Entry 7PXD (electron microscopy, 4.00 A resolution); this record covers chains C and d of the 36 polymer chains in the assembly.

[Chain C]
Molecule: AAA ATPase forming ring-shaped complexes
Source organism: Mycobacterium tuberculosis
Reference sequence: A0A045JPX7 (A0A045JPX7_MYCTX); residue numbers follow UniProt; this construct covers 1-609
Chain sequence (609 residues; each row starts with the number of its first residue):
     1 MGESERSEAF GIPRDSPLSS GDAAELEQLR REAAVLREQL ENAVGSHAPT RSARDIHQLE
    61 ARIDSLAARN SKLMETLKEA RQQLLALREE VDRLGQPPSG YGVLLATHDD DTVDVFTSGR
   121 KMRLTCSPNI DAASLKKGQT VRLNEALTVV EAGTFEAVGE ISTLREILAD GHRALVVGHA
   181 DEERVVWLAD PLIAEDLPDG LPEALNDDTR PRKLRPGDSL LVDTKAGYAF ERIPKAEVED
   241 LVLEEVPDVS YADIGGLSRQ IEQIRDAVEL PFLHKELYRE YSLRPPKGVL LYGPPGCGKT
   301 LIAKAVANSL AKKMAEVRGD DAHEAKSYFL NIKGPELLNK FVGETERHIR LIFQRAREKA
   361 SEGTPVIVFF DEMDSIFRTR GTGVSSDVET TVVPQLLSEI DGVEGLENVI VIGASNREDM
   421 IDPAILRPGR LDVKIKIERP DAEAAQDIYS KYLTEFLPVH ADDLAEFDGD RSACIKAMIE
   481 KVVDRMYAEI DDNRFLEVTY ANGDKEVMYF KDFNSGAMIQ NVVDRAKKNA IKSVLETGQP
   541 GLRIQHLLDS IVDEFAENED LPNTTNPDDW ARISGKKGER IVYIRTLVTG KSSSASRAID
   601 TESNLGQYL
Disordered / not traced: 1-96, 194-210, 316-325, 588-602
Bound ions: Mg2+: Thr300 (together with ATP)
Small-molecule neighbours: ATP (adenosine-5'-triphosphate): Asp253, Ile254, Gly255, Pro295, Gly296, Cys297, Gly298, Lys299, Thr300, Leu301, Asp371, Ile448, Tyr452, Gly516, Ala517, Gln520
From the paper describing this entry:
  - mutagenesis - K340A: abolished catalytic activity on ATP
  - mutagenesis - K340A: decreased catalytic activity on PupDHFR

[Chain d]
Molecule: Proteasome subunit alpha
Source organism: Mycobacterium tuberculosis
Reference sequence: A0A655IUE1 (A0A655IUE1_MYCTX); residues 1-248 here = UniProt positions 1-248
Chain sequence (248 residues; row label = number of the first residue in the row):
     1 MSFPYFISPE QAMRERSELA RKGIARAKSV VALAYAGGVL FVAENPSRSL QKISELYDRV
    61 GFAAAGKFNE FDNLRRGGIQ FADTRGYAYD RRDVTGRQLA NVYAQTLGTI FTEQAKPYEV
   121 ELCVAEVAHY GETKRPELYR ITYDGSIADE PHFVVMGGTT EPIANALKES YAENASLTDA
   181 LRIAVAALRA GSADTSGGDQ PTLGVASLEV AVLDANRPRR AFRRITGSAL QALLVDQESP
   241 QSDGESSG
Disordered / not traced: 1-7, 191-202, 235-248

[Interface between chain C and chain d]
Contacting residue pairs (37; chain C residue first):
  Thr499(C) with Glu18(d), hydrogen bond
  Ala501(C) with Arg14(d); Ser17(d), hydrogen bond (backbone-side chain); Glu18(d), hydrogen bond (backbone-backbone)
  Asn502(C) with Ser17(d), hydrogen bond (backbone-side chain); Tyr143(d), hydrogen bond (backbone-side chain)
  Gly503(C) with Ser17(d); Arg21(d); Tyr143(d)
  Asp504(C) with Arg21(d)
  Lys505(C) with Glu18(d), hydrogen bond (side chain-backbone); Arg21(d); Lys22(d)
  Glu579(C) with Arg14(d)
  Arg580(C) with Gln11(d); Arg14(d), hydrogen bond (backbone-side chain)
  Val582(C) with Arg14(d); Glu15(d); Glu18(d)
  Tyr583(C) with Glu18(d)
  Leu605(C) with Arg26(d)
  Gly606(C) with Lys67(d)
  Gln607(C) with Leu50(d); Lys67(d); Phe68(d), hydrogen bond (backbone-backbone)
  Tyr608(C) with Arg26(d), hydrogen bond; Lys67(d); Glu119(d), hydrogen bond
  Leu609(C) with Ala27(d); Lys28(d), hydrogen bond (backbone-backbone); Asn45(d); Leu50(d), hydrophobic; Lys52(d), hydrogen bond (backbone-side chain); Ala65(d); Gly66(d), hydrogen bond (backbone-backbone); Phe68(d), hydrophobic; Phe71(d)
Also at the interface, not in a pair above, chain C (16 interface residues in all): Tyr500
Also at the interface, not in a pair above, chain d (24 interface residues in all): Glu10, Gly23, Gln51, Asn69

[Summary]
The interface between chain C and chain d involves 16 residues on one side and 24 on the other, with 13
hydrogen bonds. Polar contacts include Thr499(C)-Glu18(d), Ala501(C)-Ser17(d) and Asn502(C)-Ser17(d). Chain C
binds ATP. The paper reports that K340A of chain C abolishes catalytic activity on ATP; K340A of chain C
reduces catalytic activity on PupDHFR.
Chain C is AAA ATPase forming ring-shaped complexes and chain d is Proteasome subunit alpha, both from
Mycobacterium tuberculosis; the structure, Substrate-engaged mycobacterial Proteasome-associated ATPase in
complex with open-gate 20S CP - composite map (state B), was determined by electron microscopy (same
publication as 7PX9, 7PXA, 7PXB and 7PXC).
